1GGK - chains A and D of the 4 polymer chains in the assembly; structure by X-ray diffraction, 2.26 A resolution.

# Chain A (and D)
Molecule: Catalase hpii
From: Escherichia coli
Notes: EC 1.11.1.6; chain D of this document is another copy of the same molecule, construct and numbering; everything in this record applies to it too
Reference sequence: P21179 (CATE_ECOLI); residues 1-753 here = UniProt positions 1-753
Amino-acid sequence (753 residues; numbered 1 to 753; the number before each row is that of its first residue):
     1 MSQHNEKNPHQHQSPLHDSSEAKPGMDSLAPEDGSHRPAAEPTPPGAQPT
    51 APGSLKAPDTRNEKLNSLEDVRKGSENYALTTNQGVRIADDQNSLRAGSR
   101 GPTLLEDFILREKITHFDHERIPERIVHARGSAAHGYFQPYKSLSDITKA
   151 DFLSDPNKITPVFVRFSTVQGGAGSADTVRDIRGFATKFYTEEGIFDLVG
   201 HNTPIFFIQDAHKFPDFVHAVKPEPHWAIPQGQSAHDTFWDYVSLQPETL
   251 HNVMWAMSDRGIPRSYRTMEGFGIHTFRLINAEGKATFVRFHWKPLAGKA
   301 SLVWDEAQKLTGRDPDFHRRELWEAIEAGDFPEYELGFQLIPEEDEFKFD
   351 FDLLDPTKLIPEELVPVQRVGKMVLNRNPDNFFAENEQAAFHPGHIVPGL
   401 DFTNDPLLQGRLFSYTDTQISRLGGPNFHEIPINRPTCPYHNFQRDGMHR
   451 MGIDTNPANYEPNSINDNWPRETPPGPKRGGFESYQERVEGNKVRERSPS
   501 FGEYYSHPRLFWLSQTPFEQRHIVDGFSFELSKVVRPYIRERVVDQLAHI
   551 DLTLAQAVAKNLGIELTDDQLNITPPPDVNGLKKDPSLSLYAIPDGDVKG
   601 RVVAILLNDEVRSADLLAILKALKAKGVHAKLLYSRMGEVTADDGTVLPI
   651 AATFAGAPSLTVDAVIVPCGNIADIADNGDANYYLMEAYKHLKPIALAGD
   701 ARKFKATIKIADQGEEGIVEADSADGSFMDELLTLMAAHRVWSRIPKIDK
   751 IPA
Disordered / not traced: 1-26
Sequence notes: engineered mutation H201 (Asn in P21179)
Covalent attachments: covalent link H392-Y415
Ion coordination: heme Fe near Y415 (its only coordinating residue here)
Small-molecule neighbours: heme (HEM): R125, I126, V127, H128, R165, S167, G184, F185, A186, V199, G200, H201, F206, A211, F214, I274, H275, A390, F391, L407, G410, R411, S414, Y415, T418, Q419, R422
From the paper describing this entry:
  - contacts within the chain: H128-H201 (hydrogen bond), H392-Y415 (covalent link)
  - mutagenesis - N201H: decreased catalytic activity
  - post-translational modification sites: Y415
  - catalytic residues: H128 (citing earlier work)

# Interface between chain A and chain D
Pairs across the interface (244):
  S28(A) with L245(D)
  L29(A) with R542(D), hydrogen bond (backbone-side chain)
  P31(A) with Y538(D), hydrophobic
  S35(A) with Y538(D)
  H36(A) with R536(D), hydrogen bond (backbone-side chain); Y538(D)
  P49(A) with V535(D); R536(D)
  T50(A) with H226(D), hydrogen bond; W227(D)
  A51(A) with H226(D)
  P52(A) with H226(D)
  D90(A) with R495(D)
  D91(A) with H212(D), salt bridge; K213(D), hydrogen bond (backbone-side chain); D216(D)
  Q92(A) with K213(D), hydrogen bond; R497(D), hydrogen bond (backbone-side chain)
  N93(A) with D210(D); H212(D); R495(D); E496(D); R497(D), hydrogen bond
  S94(A) with D210(D), hydrogen bond; H212(D); V494(D); R495(D)
  L95(A) with K493(D); V494(D); R495(D)
  R96(A) with D210(D), salt bridge; P406(D); N492(D); K493(D); V494(D), hydrogen bond (backbone-backbone); E496(D), hydrogen bond (side chain-backbone); R497(D)
  A97(A) with V489(D), hydrophobic; N492(D)
  G98(A) with G491(D); N492(D), hydrogen bond (backbone-backbone); V494(D)
  S99(A) with S498(D)
  R100(A) with E346(D), salt bridge; F347(D); D352(D), salt bridge; L354(D); N404(D), hydrogen bond (backbone-side chain); S498(D)
  G101(A) with N404(D)
  P102(A) with N404(D); Q409(D); V489(D)
  T103(A) with Q409(D), hydrogen bond (backbone-side chain)
  E106(A) with K493(D), salt bridge
  D107(A) with R495(D), salt bridge
  L110(A) with H212(D)
  R111(A) with F413(D)
  K113(A) with H212(D), hydrogen bond (side chain-backbone); D216(D), salt bridge
  I114(A) with A211(D); P215(D); F413(D), hydrophobic; S414(D)
  T115(A) with F413(D); D417(D)
  F117(A) with I126(D); F214(D), hydrophobic; P215(D), hydrophobic; V218(D), hydrophobic
  D118(A) with S414(D), hydrogen bond; D417(D); T418(D), hydrogen bond (backbone-side chain)
  H119(A) with D417(D), salt bridge; S421(D), hydrogen bond
  E120(A) with I126(D); H219(D), salt bridge
  R121(A) with P123(D); E124(D); I126(D), hydrogen bond (side chain-backbone); K222(D)
  P123(A) with R121(D)
  E124(A) with R121(D)
  I126(A) with F117(D); E120(D); R121(D), hydrogen bond (backbone-side chain)
  G174(A) with G174(D); S175(D); Q231(D)
  S175(A) with G174(D)
  D210(A) with N93(D); S94(D), hydrogen bond; R96(D), salt bridge
  A211(A) with I114(D)
  H212(A) with D91(D), salt bridge; N93(D); L110(D); K113(D), hydrogen bond (backbone-side chain)
  K213(A) with D91(D); Q92(D), hydrogen bond
  F214(A) with F117(D), hydrophobic
  P215(A) with I114(D); F117(D), hydrophobic
  D216(A) with D91(D); K113(D), salt bridge
  V218(A) with F117(D), hydrophobic
  H219(A) with E120(D), salt bridge
  K222(A) with R121(D)
  P225(A) with N381(D); F382(D), hydrogen bond (backbone-backbone)
  H226(A) with T50(D), hydrogen bond; A51(D); P52(D); W323(D); D380(D); F382(D), hydrogen bond (backbone-backbone)
  W227(A) with T50(D); R319(D); R320(D); W323(D), hydrophobic; F382(D)
  A228(A) with R319(D), hydrogen bond (backbone-side chain); F382(D), hydrophobic
  I229(A) with D316(D); R319(D); R320(D)
  P230(A) with D316(D)
  Q231(A) with G174(D); D316(D), hydrogen bond (backbone-side chain)
  Q233(A) with P315(D)
  D305(A) with R313(D), salt bridge
  Q308(A) with G312(D); R313(D), hydrogen bond
  K309(A) with R313(D)
  T311(A) with G312(D)
  G312(A) with Q308(D); T311(D), hydrogen bond (backbone-side chain); G312(D)
  R313(A) with D305(D), salt bridge; Q308(D), hydrogen bond; K309(D)
  P315(A) with Q233(D)
  D316(A) with I229(D); P230(D); Q231(D), hydrogen bond (side chain-backbone)
  R319(A) with W227(D); A228(D), hydrogen bond (side chain-backbone); I229(D)
  R320(A) with W227(D); I229(D)
  W323(A) with H226(D); W227(D), hydrophobic
  E346(A) with R100(D), salt bridge
  F347(A) with R100(D)
  D352(A) with R100(D), salt bridge
  L354(A) with R100(D)
  D380(A) with H226(D)
  N381(A) with P225(D)
  F382(A) with P225(D), hydrogen bond (backbone-backbone); H226(D), hydrogen bond (backbone-backbone); W227(D); A228(D), hydrophobic
  N404(A) with R100(D); G101(D); P102(D)
  P406(A) with R96(D)
  Q409(A) with P102(D); T103(D), hydrogen bond (side chain-backbone)
  F413(A) with R111(D); I114(D), hydrophobic; T115(D)
  S414(A) with I114(D); D118(D), hydrogen bond
  D417(A) with T115(D); D118(D); H119(D), salt bridge
  T418(A) with D118(D), hydrogen bond (side chain-backbone)
  S421(A) with H119(D), hydrogen bond
  V489(A) with A97(D), hydrophobic
  G491(A) with G98(D)
  N492(A) with R96(D); A97(D); G98(D), hydrogen bond (backbone-backbone)
  K493(A) with L95(D); R96(D); L104(D); E106(D), salt bridge
  V494(A) with S94(D); L95(D); R96(D), hydrogen bond (backbone-backbone)
  R495(A) with D90(D); N93(D), hydrogen bond (backbone-side chain); S94(D); L95(D); D107(D), salt bridge
  E496(A) with N93(D); R96(D), hydrogen bond (backbone-side chain); S99(D)
  R497(A) with Q92(D), hydrogen bond (side chain-backbone); N93(D), hydrogen bond; R96(D)
  S498(A) with S99(D); R100(D)
  S532(A) with M637(D)
  K533(A) with G656(D)
  V535(A) with P49(D)
  R536(A) with H36(D), hydrogen bond (side chain-backbone); P49(D)
  Y538(A) with P31(D), hydrophobic; H36(D)
  R540(A) with M637(D)
  R542(A) with L29(D), hydrogen bond (side chain-backbone)
  K560(A) with R636(D)
  N561(A) with R636(D); M637(D), hydrogen bond (backbone-backbone)
  L562(A) with M637(D); G638(D)
  G563(A) with M637(D)
  R636(A) with K560(D); N561(D)
  M637(A) with S532(D); R540(D); N561(D), hydrogen bond (backbone-backbone); L562(D); G563(D), hydrogen bond (backbone-backbone)
  G638(A) with L562(D)
  G656(A) with K533(D), hydrogen bond (backbone-side chain)
  G679(A) with D749(D), hydrogen bond (backbone-backbone); K750(D); I751(D); P752(D)
  N682(A) with P752(D)
  Y683(A) with Y683(D); P752(D); A753(D)
  M686(A) with P752(D), hydrophobic
  D749(A) with G679(D), hydrogen bond (backbone-backbone)
  K750(A) with D677(D)
  I751(A) with G679(D)
  P752(A) with G679(D); N682(D); Y683(D); M686(D)
  A753(A) with Y683(D), hydrophobic
Other interface residues (no listed pair), chain A (130 interface residues in all): A30, Q48, L104, I109, I122, R130, L245, Q246, E490, P499, F529, D677, N678
Other interface residues (no listed pair), chain D (132 interface residues in all): A30, S35, Q48, I109, I122, V127, R130, Q246, E324, P499, S500, F529, T653, N678

# Summary
Chain A and chain D form an interface of 130 and 132 residues respectively; the contacts include 52 hydrogen
bonds and 20 salt bridges. Polar contacts include D91(A)-H212(D), R96(A)-D210(D) and R100(A)-E346(D). Chain A
binds heme. The paper reports the catalytic residue H128(A); N201H of chain A reduces catalytic activity.
Chain A and chain D are both Catalase hpii (Escherichia coli); the structure, Crystal structure of catalase
hpii from escherichia coli, asn201his variant, was determined by X-ray diffraction, deposited together with
1GGE, 1GGF, 1GGH, 1GGJ and 1GG9.
